PDB entry 8BDO | X-ray diffraction, 2.80 A resolution | chains A and B of the 3 polymer chains in the assembly

== Chain A ==
Protein: Elongin-B
From: Homo sapiens
Reference sequence: Q15370 (ELOB_HUMAN); residues 1-104 here = UniProt positions 1-104
Chain sequence (104 residues; row label = number of the first residue in the row):
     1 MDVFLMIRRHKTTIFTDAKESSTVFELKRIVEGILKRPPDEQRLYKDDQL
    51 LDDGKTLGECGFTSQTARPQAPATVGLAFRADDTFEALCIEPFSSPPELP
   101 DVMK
Unresolved in the structure: 81
Modified positions: Cys89 (S-(dimethylarsenic)cysteine; CAS)
Curated features (UniProtKB/Swiss-Prot):
  - modified residue: Met1 (N-acetylmethionine), Thr84 (Phosphothreonine)

== Chain B ==
Protein: Elongin-C
From: Homo sapiens
Reference sequence: Q15369 (ELOC_HUMAN); residues 17-112 here = UniProt positions 17-112
Chain sequence (97 residues; numbered 16 to 112; the number before each row is that of its first residue):
    16 MMYVKLISSDGHEFIVKREHALTSGTIKAMLSGPGQFAENETNEVNFREI
    66 PSHVLSKVCMYFTYKVRYTNSSTEIPEFPIAPEIALELLMAANFLDC
Unresolved in the structure: 48-57
Construct notes: initiating methionine (16)

== How chain A and chain B interact ==
Residue-residue contacts (52):
  Asp2(A) - Arg82(B)  salt bridge
  Phe4(A) - Thr78(B)
  Phe4(A) - Arg82(B)
  Arg8(A) - His27(B)
  Lys11(A) - Asp25(B)  hydrogen bond (side chain-backbone)
  Lys11(A) - His27(B)  hydrogen bond (backbone-side chain)
  Lys11(A) - Glu28(B)
  Thr12(A) - Glu28(B)
  Thr13(A) - Glu28(B)  hydrogen bond (backbone-backbone)
  Thr13(A) - Phe29(B)
  Thr13(A) - Ile30(B)  hydrogen bond (backbone-backbone)
  Ile14(A) - Ile30(B)
  Phe15(A) - Tyr18(B)
  Phe15(A) - Phe29(B)  hydrophobic
  Phe15(A) - Ile30(B)  hydrogen bond (backbone-backbone)
  Phe15(A) - Val31(B)  hydrophobic
  Phe15(A) - Ser71(B)
  Phe15(A) - Cys74(B)  hydrophobic
  Phe15(A) - Met75(B)  hydrophobic
  Thr16(A) - Tyr18(B)  hydrogen bond
  Asp17(A) - Lys32(B)  salt bridge
  Ile34(A) - Tyr18(B)
  Ile34(A) - Ile30(B)  hydrophobic
  Pro69(A) - Met75(B)
  Pro69(A) - Thr78(B)
  Pro69(A) - Tyr79(B)  hydrophobic
  Pro69(A) - Arg82(B)
  Pro69(A) - Tyr83(B)  hydrophobic
  Gln70(A) - Met75(B)
  Gln70(A) - Tyr79(B)
  Gln70(A) - Tyr83(B)
  Gln70(A) - Pro91(B)
  Gln70(A) - Phe93(B)
  Gln70(A) - Pro94(B)
  Pro72(A) - Met75(B)
  Glu91(A) - His27(B)
  Pro92(A) - His27(B)  hydrogen bond (backbone-side chain)
  Phe93(A) - His27(B)
  Phe93(A) - Phe29(B)  hydrophobic
  Phe93(A) - Ser67(B)
  Phe93(A) - Ser71(B)
  Ser94(A) - Asp25(B)  hydrogen bond
  Ser94(A) - Pro66(B)
  Ser94(A) - Ser67(B)  hydrogen bond
  Ser94(A) - His68(B)  hydrogen bond (side chain-backbone)
  Pro96(A) - His68(B)
  Pro96(A) - Glu98(B)
  Pro96(A) - Ile99(B)  hydrophobic
  Pro97(A) - Glu102(B)
  Leu99(A) - Pro97(B)
  Leu99(A) - Glu98(B)
  Met103(A) - Pro97(B)
Other interface residues (no listed pair), chain A (26 interface residues in all): His10, Ile30, Leu35, Ser95
Other interface residues (no listed pair), chain B (30 interface residues in all): Gly26, His35, Lys72, Glu92, Ala100

== In short ==
26 residues of chain A face 30 of chain B across their interface; the contacts include 10 hydrogen bonds and 2
salt bridges. Among the polar pairs are Asp2(A)-Arg82(B), Asp17(A)-Lys32(B) and Lys11(A)-Asp25(B).
Here chain A is Elongin-B and chain B is Elongin-C, both from Homo sapiens. Entry 8BDO (VCB in complex with
compound 21) was determined by X-ray diffraction, deposited together with 8BDI, 8BDJ, 8BDL, 8BDM, 8BDN, 8BDS
and 3 further entries.
